Entry 1S3T (X-ray diffraction, 2.10 A resolution); this record covers chains B and C of the 3 polymer chains in the assembly.

Chain B:
Molecule: Urease beta subunit
Organism: Sporosarcina pasteurii
Notes: EC 3.5.1.5
Reference sequence: P41021 (URE2_BACPA); residue numbers follow UniProt; this construct covers 1-126
Sequence (126 residues; numbered 1 to 126; the number before each row is that of its first residue):
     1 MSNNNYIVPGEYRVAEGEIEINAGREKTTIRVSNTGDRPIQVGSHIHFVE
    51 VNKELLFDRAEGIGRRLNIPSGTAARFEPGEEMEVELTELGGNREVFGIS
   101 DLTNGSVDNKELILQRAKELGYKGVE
Disordered / not traced: 1-4

Chain C:
Molecule: Urease alpha subunit
Organism: Sporosarcina pasteurii
Notes: EC 3.5.1.5
Reference sequence: P41020 (URE1_BACPA); residue numbers follow UniProt; this construct covers 1-570
Sequence (570 residues; row label = number of the first residue in the row):
     1 MKINRQQYAESYGPTVGDEVRLADTDLWIEVEKDYTTYGDEVNFGGGKVL
    51 REGMGENGTYTRTENVLDLLLTNALILDYTGIYKADIGVKDGYIVGIGKG
   101 GNPDIMDGVTPNMIVGTATEVIAAEGKIVTAGGIDTHVHFINPDQVDVAL
   151 ANGITTLFGGGTGPAEGSKATTVTPGPWNIEKMLKSTEGLPINVGILGKG
   201 HGSSIAPIMEQIDAGAAGLKIHEDWGATPASIDRSLTVADEADVQVAIHS
   251 DTLNEAGFLEDTLRAINGRVIHSFHVEGAGGGHAPDIMAMAGHPNVLPSS
   301 TNPTRPFTVNTIDEHLDMLMVCHHLKQNIPEDVAFADSRIRPETIAAEDI
   351 LHDLGIISMMSTDALAMGRAGEMVLRTWQTADKMKKQRGPLAEEKNGSDN
   401 FRLKRYVSKYTINPAIAQGIAHEVGSIEEGKFADLVLWEPKFFGVKADRV
   451 IKGGIIAYAQIGDPSASIPTPQPVMGRRMYGTVGDLIHDTNITFMSKSSI
   501 QQGVPAKLGLKRRIGTVKNCRNIGKKDMKWNDVTTDIDINPETYEVKVDG
   551 EVLTCEPVKELPMAQRYFLF
Modified / non-standard residues: K220 (lysine nz-carboxylic acid; KCX)
Differences from the reference sequence: conflict E19 (Arg in P41020), W28 (Gly in P41020), T36 (Tyr in P41020), T37 (Tyr in P41020), Y38 (Leu in P41020), L263 (Val in P41020), I420 (Met in P41020); insertion (29); modified residue (220)
Metal / ion sites: Ni2+ site 1: H137, H139, K220, D363 (together with boric acid); Ni2+ site 2: K220, H249, H275 (together with boric acid)
Small-molecule neighbours: boric acid (BO3): H137, H139, A170, K220, H222, H249, H275, G280, D363, A366, M367
Curated features (UniProtKB/Swiss-Prot):
  - active site: H323 (Proton donor)
  - binding site (Ni(2+)): H137, H139, K220, H249, H275, D363
  - binding site (substrate): H139, A170, H222, H249, A366
  - modified residue: K220 (N6-carboxylysine)

Interface between chain B and chain C:
Residue-residue contacts - 94 pairs, chain B then chain C:
  I7(B) with R21(C); D24(C)
  V8(B) with R21(C), hydrogen bond (backbone-side chain)
  P9(B) with A23(C); K441(C); Y567(C)
  G10(B) with V20(C); R21(C); A23(C), hydrogen bond (backbone-backbone); P440(C); K441(C)
  E11(B) with V20(C); R21(C), salt bridge; W28(C)
  Y12(B) with A9(C); P14(C); E19(C); V20(C), hydrophobic; G126(C)
  R13(B) with D18(C); E19(C), hydrogen bond (backbone-backbone); D26(C); W28(C)
  V14(B) with R5(C); A9(C), hydrophobic; D18(C)
  A15(B) with R5(C); G17(C); D18(C), hydrogen bond (backbone-side chain)
  E16(B) with R5(C), hydrogen bond (backbone-side chain)
  G17(B) with R5(C)
  E18(B) with K2(C); I3(C)
  I19(B) with K2(C); I3(C), hydrogen bond (backbone-backbone); R5(C); Y8(C), hydrophobic; Y38(C), hydrophobic
  E20(B) with M1(C); K2(C); Y38(C)
  I21(B) with M1(C), hydrogen bond (backbone-backbone); I3(C), hydrophobic; Y38(C); G39(C)
  N22(B) with Y38(C), hydrogen bond (backbone-backbone); G39(C)
  R25(B) with D40(C), salt bridge; D107(C), salt bridge
  G43(B) with G47(C); R51(C)
  S44(B) with V49(C)
  H45(B) with G39(C); D40(C), salt bridge; V49(C); M54(C); I105(C)
  I46(B) with M54(C)
  R66(B) with G39(C); D40(C), salt bridge
  N68(B) with M1(C)
  P70(B) with M1(C); I3(C), hydrophobic; Y12(C)
  S71(B) with Y12(C), hydrogen bond (backbone-side chain); G39(C); E41(C), hydrogen bond (side chain-backbone); N43(C), hydrogen bond; V49(C)
  G72(B) with N43(C); G47(C); K48(C); V49(C)
  T73(B) with G47(C)
  L90(B) with I105(C), hydrophobic
  G91(B) with D104(C); I105(C), hydrogen bond (backbone-backbone); M106(C); D107(C)
  G92(B) with P103(C); M106(C), hydrogen bond (backbone-backbone); D107(C), hydrogen bond (backbone-side chain)
  N93(B) with P103(C), hydrogen bond (backbone-backbone); D104(C)
  R94(B) with D104(C), hydrogen bond (backbone-backbone)
  E95(B) with D104(C), hydrogen bond (backbone-backbone); I105(C)
  F97(B) with E52(C); G53(C); T59(C); D104(C)
  G98(B) with E52(C)
  I99(B) with E52(C), hydrogen bond (backbone-side chain); G53(C)
Other interface residues (no listed pair), chain B (40 interface residues in all): Y6, K27, I69, V96
Other interface residues (no listed pair), chain C (45 interface residues in all): N4, Q6, G13, T15, T37, R566

Overview:
40 residues of chain B face 45 of chain C across their interface, with 18 hydrogen bonds and 5 salt bridges.
Among the polar pairs are E11(B)-R21(C), R25(B)-D40(C) and R25(B)-D107(C). Ligands of chain C: boric acid.
Chain B is Urease beta subunit and chain C is Urease alpha subunit, both from Sporosarcina pasteurii; the
structure, Borate inhibited bacillus pasteurii urease crystal structure, was determined by X-ray diffraction.
